5J11 - chains A and C of the 3 polymer chains in the assembly; structure by X-ray diffraction, 2.56 A resolution.

Chain A:
Molecule: Thymic stromal lymphopoietin
Organism: Homo sapiens
Notes: engineered mutation(s): Residues 127 to 131 were deleted in the construct used for crystallisation.
Reference sequence: Q969D9 (TSLP_HUMAN); residue numbers follow UniProt; this construct covers 29-115, 121-159
Chain sequence (147 residues; each row starts with the number of its first residue; note: 5 numbers in that range are skipped by the numbering (no residue carries them; nothing is unmodelled there)):
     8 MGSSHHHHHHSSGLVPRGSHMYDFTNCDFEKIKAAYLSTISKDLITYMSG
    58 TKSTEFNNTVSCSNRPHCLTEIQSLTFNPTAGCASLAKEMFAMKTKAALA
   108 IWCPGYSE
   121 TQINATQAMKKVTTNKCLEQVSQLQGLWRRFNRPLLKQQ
Unresolved in the structure: 8-27, 121-133
Construct notes: initiating methionine (8); expression tag (9-28)
Disulfides: Cys34-Cys110, Cys69-Cys75, Cys90-Cys137
What the authors report for this chain:
  - contacts within the chain: Thr102-Trp148 (water-mediated contact), Thr83-Trp148 (water-mediated contact)
  - mutagenesis - S45R/T46R (Kd 720 pM): unchanged binding to Cytokine receptor-like factor 2 (chain C)

Chain C:
Molecule: Cytokine receptor-like factor 2
Organism: Homo sapiens
Notes: engineered mutation(s): N47Q
Reference sequence: Q9HC73 (CRLF2_HUMAN); residues 1-221 here = UniProt positions 1-221
Chain sequence (230 residues; numbered 1 to 230; the number before each row is that of its first residue):
     1 MGRLVLLWGAAVFLLGGWMALGQGGAAEGVQIQIIYFNLETVQVTWQASK
    51 YSRTNLTFHYRFNGDEAYDQCTNYLLQEGHTSGCLLDAEQRDDILYFSIR
   101 NGTHPVFTASRWMVYYLKPSSPKHVRFSWHQDAVTVTCSDLSYGDLLYEV
   151 QYRSPFDTEWQSKQENTCNVTIEGLDAEKCYSFWVRVKAMEDVYGPDTYP
   201 SDWSEVTCWQRGEIRDACAETGTKHHHHHH
Unresolved in the structure: 1-28, 219-230
Construct notes: conflict Gln47 (Asn in Q9HC73); expression tag (222-230)
Disulfides: Cys71-Cys84, Cys138-Cys168, Cys180-Cys218
Covalently attached groups: N-acetylglucosamine (NAG) linked to Asn55, Asn169
What the authors report for this chain:
  - post-translational modification sites: Asn101, Asn169 (proposed by the authors, not directly observed)

Interface between chain A and chain C:
Pairs across the interface - 45 pairs, chain A then chain C:
  Leu44(A) - Asp192(C)
  Ser60(A) - Pro196(C)
  Ser60(A) - Asp197(C)  hydrogen bond
  Thr61(A) - Arg111(C)  hydrogen bond (backbone-side chain)
  Thr61(A) - Tyr116(C)
  Thr61(A) - Asp197(C)
  Glu62(A) - Arg111(C)
  Phe63(A) - Ser110(C)
  Phe63(A) - Arg111(C)  hydrogen bond (backbone-side chain)
  Asn64(A) - Ala109(C)
  Asn64(A) - Ser110(C)  hydrogen bond (side chain-backbone)
  Asn64(A) - Arg111(C)  hydrogen bond
  Asn65(A) - Ile94(C)
  Asn65(A) - Ser110(C)  hydrogen bond (backbone-side chain)
  Asn65(A) - Arg111(C)
  Asn65(A) - Trp112(C)  hydrogen bond (side chain-backbone)
  Asn65(A) - Tyr115(C)
  Thr66(A) - Tyr96(C)  hydrogen bond (backbone-side chain)
  Thr66(A) - Ser110(C)
  Val67(A) - Ile94(C)
  Val67(A) - Trp112(C)
  Ser68(A) - Trp112(C)
  Gly146(A) - Trp112(C)
  Gly146(A) - Tyr115(C)
  Arg149(A) - Tyr115(C)  hydrogen bond
  Arg149(A) - Asp192(C)
  Arg149(A) - Val193(C)
  Arg149(A) - Gly195(C)
  Arg149(A) - Pro196(C)
  Arg150(A) - Asp92(C)  salt bridge
  Arg150(A) - Trp112(C)
  Asn152(A) - Asp145(C)
  Arg153(A) - Asp92(C)  salt bridge
  Arg153(A) - Trp112(C)
  Arg153(A) - Val114(C)
  Arg153(A) - Val193(C)  hydrogen bond (side chain-backbone)
  Arg153(A) - Tyr194(C)
  Leu156(A) - Leu39(C)  hydrophobic
  Leu156(A) - Asp92(C)
  Lys157(A) - Arg91(C)
  Lys157(A) - Asp92(C)  hydrogen bond (backbone-backbone)
  Gln158(A) - Asp92(C)  hydrogen bond (side chain-backbone)
  Gln158(A) - Asp93(C)
  Gln159(A) - Arg91(C)
  Gln159(A) - Asp93(C)  hydrogen bond (backbone-side chain)
Also at the interface, not in a pair above, chain A (22 interface residues in all): Tyr43, Cys69, Gln145
Also at the interface, not in a pair above, chain C (24 interface residues in all): Gln90, Thr108, Tyr143, Glu191
The authors on this interface:
  - specific contacts: Arg150(A)-Asp92(C) (hydrogen bond), Arg153(A)-Asp92(C) (hydrogen bond)
  - interface residues, chain A: Leu44(A), Ser60(A), Ser142(A), Arg153(A)
  - hot spots on chain A (mutagenesis) - R149S, R150S, R153S: decreased binding to Cytokine receptor-like factor 2 (chain C)
  - hot spots on chain A (mutagenesis) - R149S, R149S/R150S, R150S, R153S: decreased signaling
  - interface residues, chain C: Arg91(C), Ser110(C), Trp112(C), Asp192(C)
  - hot spots on chain C (mutagenesis) - W112A (1,000-fold), W112R (1,000-fold): decreased signaling with Thymic stromal lymphopoietin (chain A)

Summary:
22 residues of chain A face 24 of chain C across their interface; the contacts include 13 hydrogen bonds and 2
salt bridges. Among the polar pairs are Arg150(A)-Asp92(C), Arg153(A)-Asp92(C) and Ser60(A)-Asp197(C). The
authors report hydrogen bonds between Arg150(A) and Asp92(C) and Arg153(A) and Asp92(C). From the paper:
R149S, R149S/R150S and R150S of chain A, among others, reduce signaling; interface residues Leu44(A), Ser60(A)
and Arg91(C) among others; 7 substitutions were tested in all.
Here chain A is Thymic stromal lymphopoietin and chain C is Cytokine receptor-like factor 2, both from Homo
sapiens. Entry 5J11 (Structure of human TSLP in complex with TSLPR and IL-7Ralpha) was determined by X-ray
diffraction (same publication as 5J13).
